PDB entry 6ZZX | electron microscopy, 2.70 A resolution | chains B and D of the 24 polymer chains in the assembly

== Chain B ==
Protein: Photosystem I P700 chlorophyll a apoprotein A2
Source organism: Chlorella ohadii
Notes: EC 1.97.1.12
UniProt: W8SUA3 (W8SUA3_CHLSO); residues 6-734 here correspond to UniProt positions 5-733 (UniProt number = residue number - 1)
Sequence (731 residues; each row starts with the number of its first residue):
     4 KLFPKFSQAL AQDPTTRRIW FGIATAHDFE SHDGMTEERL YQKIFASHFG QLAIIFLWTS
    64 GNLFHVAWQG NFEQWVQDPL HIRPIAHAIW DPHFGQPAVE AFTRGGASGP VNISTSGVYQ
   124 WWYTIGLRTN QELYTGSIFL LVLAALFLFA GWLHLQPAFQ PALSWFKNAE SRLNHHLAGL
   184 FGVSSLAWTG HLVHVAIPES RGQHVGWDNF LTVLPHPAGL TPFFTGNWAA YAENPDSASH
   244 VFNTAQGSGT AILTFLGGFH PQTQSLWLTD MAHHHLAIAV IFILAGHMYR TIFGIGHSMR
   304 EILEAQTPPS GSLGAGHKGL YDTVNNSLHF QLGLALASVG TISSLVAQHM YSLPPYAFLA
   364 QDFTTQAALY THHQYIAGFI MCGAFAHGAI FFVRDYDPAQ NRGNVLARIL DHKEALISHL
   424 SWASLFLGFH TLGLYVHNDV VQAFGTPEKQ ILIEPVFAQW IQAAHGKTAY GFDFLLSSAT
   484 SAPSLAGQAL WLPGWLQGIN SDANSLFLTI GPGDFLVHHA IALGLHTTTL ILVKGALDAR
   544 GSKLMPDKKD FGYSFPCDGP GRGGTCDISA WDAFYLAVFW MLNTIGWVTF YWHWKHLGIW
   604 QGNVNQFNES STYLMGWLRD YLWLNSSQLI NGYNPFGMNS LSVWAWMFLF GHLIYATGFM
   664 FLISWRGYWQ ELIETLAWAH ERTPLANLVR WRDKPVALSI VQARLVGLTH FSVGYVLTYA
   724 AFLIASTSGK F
Differences from the reference sequence: insertion (5); conflict Ala241 (Val240 in W8SUA3), Ala402 (Glu401 in W8SUA3), Gln403 (Ala402 in W8SUA3)
Metal / ion sites: chlorophyll a Mg site 1 near Gln54 (its only coordinating residue here); chlorophyll a Mg site 2 near Asp94 (its only coordinating residue here); chlorophyll a Mg site 3 near Gln309 (its only coordinating residue here); 4Fe-4S cluster Fe: Cys560, Cys569 (shared with 2 residues of chain A)
Small-molecule neighbours:
  - beta-carotene (BCR), molecule 1: Phe6, Ile22, Ile26, Val692
  - beta-carotene (BCR), molecule 2: Leu55, Ile58, Phe59, Trp61, Phe150, Gly182, Leu183, Val186, Ser187
  - beta-carotene (BCR), molecule 3: Phe59, Thr62, Leu66, Trp124, Trp125, Ile128, Leu130, Gly139, Phe142, Leu143, Leu146, Trp210
  - beta-carotene (BCR), molecule 4: Leu189, Leu223, Phe226, Phe227, Leu279, Val283, Ile286, Leu287, His290, Ile298
  - beta-carotene (BCR), molecule 5: Phe333, Leu337, Ala340, Thr344, Met384, Ala387, Phe388, Gly391, Phe394, Phe395, Ala539
  - beta-carotene (BCR), molecule 6: Phe388, Phe395, Ile412, Val536, Leu540
  - beta-carotene (BCR), molecule 7: Leu435, Gly436, Val439
  - beta-carotene (BCR), molecule 8: Trp649, Met650, Phe653, Trp672, Leu675, Ile676, Leu679
  - beta-carotene (BCR), molecule 9: Thr686, Pro687, Leu688
  - chlorophyll b (CHL): Trp210, Asp211, Phe213, Leu214
  - chlorophyll a isomer (CL0): Leu621, Leu625, Trp626
  - chlorophyll a (CLA), molecule 1: Phe6, Phe9, Gly25, Ile26, Ala29, His30, Phe32, His35, Lys46, Ser50, Gln54, Ile57
  - chlorophyll a (CLA), molecule 2: Thr19, Ile22, Trp23, Ile676, Leu679, Ala680, His683, Val692, Arg693, Trp694, Arg695, Asp696, Pro698, Val699
  - chlorophyll a (CLA), molecule 3: Trp23, Phe653, Leu656, Ile657, Thr660, Met663, Phe664, Leu701, Val709, Thr712, His713, Val716
  - chlorophyll a (CLA), molecule 4: Ile26, Ala27, Thr28, His30, Asp31, His332, Leu335, Leu339, Phe382, Ile383, Cys385, Gly386, Ala389, His390, Ile393, Arg397, Tyr556, Trp574, Phe577, Phe653, Ile657, Thr712, Val716, Leu720
  - chlorophyll a (CLA), molecule 5: His30, Phe32, Glu33, Tyr44, Ile47, Ser50, His51, Gln54, Leu55, Ile58, Phe169, Arg175, His179, Leu183, Phe184, Leu331, His332, Gln334, Leu335, Ala338, Leu339, Val342
  - chlorophyll a (CLA), molecule 6: His30, Gln54, Ile57, Ile58, Trp61, Leu339, Ile379, Phe382, Ile383
  - chlorophyll a (CLA), molecule 7: Phe48, Phe52, Leu149, Phe152, Ala153, Leu156, His157, Phe162, Pro164, Trp168
  - chlorophyll a (CLA), molecule 8: Phe48, His51, Phe52, Leu55, Trp124, Trp168, Phe169, Asn171, Ser174, Arg175, His178, His179, Gly182, Leu183, Phe184, Tyr359
  - chlorophyll a (CLA), molecule 9: Ile57, Leu60, Trp61, Ser63, Gly64, Phe67, His68, Trp71, Gln72, His90, Ala91, Trp93, Leu144
  - chlorophyll a (CLA), molecule 10: Ile58, Phe59, Trp61, Thr62, Ser119, Gly120, Trp124, Val186, Ser187, Ala190, Val342, Ile345, Ser346, Val349, Met353, Tyr359, Leu372, His375, His376, Ile379, Ile383
  - chlorophyll a (CLA), molecule 11: Trp61, Asn65, His68, Val69, Ala89, His90, Asn115, Ile116, Ser117, Thr118, Ser119, Val121, Val646, Trp647, Met650
  - chlorophyll a (CLA), molecule 12: Trp61, Asn65, Thr118, Ser119, Ala371, Leu372, Thr374, His375, Tyr378, Ile379, Phe382, Met650, Val719, Leu720, Tyr722, Ala723, Leu726, Ile727
  - chlorophyll a (CLA), molecule 13: His90, Ala91, Ile92, Trp93, Asp94, His96, Phe97, Phe105, Asn115, Ser645, Val646, Trp649
  - chlorophyll a (CLA), molecule 14: Trp124, Thr127, Ile128, Leu183, Phe184, Ser187, Ser188, Trp191, Leu195, Leu269, Met274, His277, His278, Ile281, Phe285, Ile345, Leu348, Val349, His352, Met353, Pro358, Tyr359
  - chlorophyll a (CLA), molecule 15: Ile128, Gly129, Leu130, Glu135, Thr138, Gly139, Phe142, Ser187, Ala190, Trp191, Gly193, His194, His197, Val198, Val208, Gly209, Trp210, Phe213
  - chlorophyll a (CLA), molecule 16: Trp168, Asn171, Ser174, His178, Thr294, Ile295, Phe296
  - chlorophyll a (CLA), molecule 17: Ala172, Arg175, Leu176, His179, Leu180, Phe184, Met302, Leu306, Tyr324, Val327, Asn328, Leu337, Ala338, Ser341, Val342, Ile345
  - chlorophyll a (CLA), molecule 18: Leu176, Leu180, Phe184, Ile284, Phe285, Ala288, Met291, Tyr292, Met302, Ile305, Leu306
  - chlorophyll a (CLA), molecule 19: Asn177, His178, Ala181, Gly182, Val186, His290, Tyr292, Thr294, Phe296, Ile298
  - chlorophyll a (CLA), molecule 20: Leu189, Ala190, Thr192, Gly193, Val196, His197, Phe213, Leu214, Val216, Leu217, Pro218, His219, Gly222, Leu223, Phe226, Phe227, Tyr234, Ile255, Leu256, Leu279
  - chlorophyll a (CLA), molecule 21: Phe226, Trp231, Ala232, Tyr234, Ala235, Leu256, Phe258, His276, Leu279, Ala280, Val283, Ile284, Leu493
  - chlorophyll a (CLA), molecule 22: Thr257, Phe258, Gly260, Gly261, Leu269, Asp273, Met274, His276, His277, Ala280, Ile281, Ile284, His352, Leu356, Trp494, Trp498
  - chlorophyll a (CLA), molecule 23: Leu287, Ala288, His290, Met291, Ile298, Gly299, His300
  - chlorophyll a (CLA), molecule 24: Met291, His300, Glu304, Ile305, Ala308, Gln309
  - chlorophyll a (CLA), molecule 25: Ile305, Leu306, Gln309, Leu316, His320, Leu323, Val327, Phe333, Val408, Leu409, Ile412
  - chlorophyll a (CLA), molecule 26: Ala308, Gln309, Thr310, Pro311, Pro312, Ser315, Leu316, His320
  - chlorophyll a (CLA), molecule 27: Ser315, Leu316, Val408, Arg411, Ile412, Asp414, His415, Leu419, His422
  - chlorophyll a (CLA), molecule 28: Leu337, Ala340, Ser341, Thr344, Ile345, Leu348, Gln351, His352, Tyr354, Ser355, Leu356, Trp498, Leu509, Phe510
  - chlorophyll a (CLA), molecule 29: Thr344, Ser347, Leu348, Gln351, Gln377, Gly381, Met384, Phe388, Leu528, Thr531, Thr532, Leu535, Met584, Thr587, Ile588
  - chlorophyll a (CLA), molecule 30: Gln351, Tyr354, Tyr373, Gln377, Phe460, Ala461, Trp463, Ile464, Gln465, His468, Phe510, Leu511, Ile513, His521, Ile524, Leu528, Val591, Tyr594, Trp595, Lys598, His599
  - chlorophyll a (CLA), molecule 31: Ala418, His422, Trp425
  - chlorophyll a (CLA), molecule 32: Leu419, His422, Leu423, Trp425, Ala525, Leu528, His529, Thr532
  - chlorophyll a (CLA), molecule 33: Ser421, His422, Ser424, Trp425, Leu428, Phe432
  - chlorophyll a (CLA), molecule 34: Ser424, Ser427, Leu428, Gly431, Phe432, Leu435, Leu526, Thr530, Leu533, Ile534, Leu579, Phe582, Trp583
  - chlorophyll a (CLA), molecule 35: Trp425, Leu428, Phe429, Phe432, His433
  - chlorophyll a (CLA), molecule 36: Trp425, Phe429, Leu430, Ile456, Glu457, Pro458, Val459, Phe460, Ala461, Asp517, Phe518, His521, His522, Ala525, His529
  - chlorophyll a (CLA), molecule 37: His433, Gly436, Leu437, Val439, His440, Val443, Phe447, Lys452, Ile454
  - chlorophyll a (CLA), molecule 38: Thr434, Tyr438, Val520, Ala523, Leu526, Asn586, Trp590, Phe593, Leu617, Trp620, Leu625, Ser629, Ile633, Phe651, His655, Tyr658, Tyr718, Thr721, Tyr722, Phe725
  - chlorophyll a (CLA), molecule 39: Leu435, Val439, Asp442, Val443, Leu526, Phe582, Trp583, Asn586, Trp590, Leu617, Leu621, Tyr658, Phe714
  - chlorophyll a (CLA), molecule 40: Trp463, Ile464, Ala467, His468, Phe477, Leu478, Leu479, Trp494, Leu495, Trp498, Phe510
  - chlorophyll a (CLA), molecule 41: Leu478, Ala485, Pro486, Ala489, Gly490, Leu493, Trp494
  - chlorophyll a (CLA), molecule 42: Trp649, Leu652, Phe653, His655, Leu656, Tyr658, Ala659, Phe662
  - chlorophyll a (CLA), molecule 43: Leu656, Ala659, Thr660, Phe662, Met663, Ile666, Ser667, Tyr671, Trp672, Leu675
  - chlorophyll a (CLA), molecule 44: Leu679, Ala682, His683, Thr686, Ala689, Val692
  - chlorophyll a (CLA), molecule 45: Ala682, Arg685, Thr686, Pro687
  - chlorophyll a (CLA), molecule 46: Pro687, Leu688, Ala689
  - beta,beta-caroten-4-one (ECH): Ile57, Leu60, Leu151
  - phylloquinone (PQN): Trp23, Met663, Phe664, Ser667, Trp668, Arg669, Trp672, Ile676, Val699, Ala700, Leu701, Ser702, Ala706
  - phosphatidylethanolamine (PTY), molecule 1: Trp210, Asp211, Phe213
  - phosphatidylethanolamine (PTY), molecule 2: Phe429, His433, Thr434, Leu437, Ile454, Ile456, Phe518, His522
  - 4Fe-4S cluster (SF4): Pro559, Cys560, Gly562, Pro563, Thr568, Cys569, Trp668, Ile703

== Chain D ==
Protein: Photosystem I reaction center subunit chloroplastic
Source organism: Chlorella ohadii
UniProt: A0A2P6TKF8 (A0A2P6TKF8_CHLSO); numbering as in UniProt (aligned over 188-330)
Sequence (143 residues; row label = number of the first residue in the row):
   188 AFTPPTLQSD TPSPIFGGST GGLLSQAQVE EFHVITWESK KEQIFEMPTG GAAIMRQGPN
   248 LLKLARKEQC LALLTQLRTK FKIDGYIYRV FPNGEVQYLH PKDGVYPEKV NAGRSGDNTN
   308 MRRIGQNKEP VQIKFSGKIP AEF
Differences from the reference sequence: conflict Ala188 (Val in A0A2P6TKF8), Ile320 (Val in A0A2P6TKF8)

== Interface between chain B and chain D ==
Residue-residue contacts (27):
  Glu33(B) - Lys321(D)  salt bridge
  Met38(B) - Phe322(D)
  Thr39(B) - Phe322(D)
  Glu40(B) - Phe322(D)
  Leu43(B) - Phe322(D)  hydrophobic
  Val396(B) - Pro317(D)
  Arg397(B) - Val318(D)
  Arg397(B) - Lys321(D)
  Asp398(B) - Val318(D)
  Asp398(B) - Lys321(D)  salt bridge
  Tyr399(B) - Val318(D)
  Asp400(B) - Val318(D)
  Asp400(B) - Gln319(D)
  Pro401(B) - Glu316(D)
  Arg543(B) - Glu316(D)  salt bridge
  Asp550(B) - Ile311(D)
  Lys552(B) - Glu316(D)  salt bridge
  Lys552(B) - Pro317(D)
  Asp553(B) - Asn314(D)  hydrogen bond
  Trp681(B) - Thr207(D)  hydrogen bond (side chain-backbone)
  Trp681(B) - Leu211(D)
  Glu684(B) - Leu211(D)
  Glu684(B) - Ser212(D)  hydrogen bond
  Arg685(B) - Leu210(D)  hydrogen bond (side chain-backbone)
  Arg685(B) - Leu211(D)
  Lys697(B) - Gln213(D)  hydrogen bond
  Lys697(B) - Glu217(D)  salt bridge
Interface residues without a listed pair, chain D (15 interface residues in all): Pro327

== Summary ==
The interface between chain B and chain D involves 19 residues on one side and 15 on the other, with 5
hydrogen bonds and 5 salt bridges. Polar pairs include Glu33(B)-Lys321(D), Asp398(B)-Lys321(D) and
Arg543(B)-Glu316(D).
Here chain B is Photosystem I P700 chlorophyll a apoprotein A2 and chain D is Photosystem I reaction center
subunit chloroplastic, both from Chlorella ohadii. Entry 6ZZX (Structure of low-light grown Chlorella ohadii
Photosystem I) was determined by electron microscopy (same publication as 6ZZY and 7A4P).
